Entry 9CQX (electron microscopy, 2.51 A resolution); this record covers chains A and D of the 4 polymer chains in the assembly.

Chain A:
Name: Nitrogenase molybdenum-iron protein alpha chain
Source organism: Azotobacter vinelandii
Notes: EC 1.18.6.1
UniProt: P07328 (NIFD_AZOVI); residues 1-492 here = UniProt positions 1-492
Sequence (492 residues; numbered 1 to 492; the number before each row is that of its first residue):
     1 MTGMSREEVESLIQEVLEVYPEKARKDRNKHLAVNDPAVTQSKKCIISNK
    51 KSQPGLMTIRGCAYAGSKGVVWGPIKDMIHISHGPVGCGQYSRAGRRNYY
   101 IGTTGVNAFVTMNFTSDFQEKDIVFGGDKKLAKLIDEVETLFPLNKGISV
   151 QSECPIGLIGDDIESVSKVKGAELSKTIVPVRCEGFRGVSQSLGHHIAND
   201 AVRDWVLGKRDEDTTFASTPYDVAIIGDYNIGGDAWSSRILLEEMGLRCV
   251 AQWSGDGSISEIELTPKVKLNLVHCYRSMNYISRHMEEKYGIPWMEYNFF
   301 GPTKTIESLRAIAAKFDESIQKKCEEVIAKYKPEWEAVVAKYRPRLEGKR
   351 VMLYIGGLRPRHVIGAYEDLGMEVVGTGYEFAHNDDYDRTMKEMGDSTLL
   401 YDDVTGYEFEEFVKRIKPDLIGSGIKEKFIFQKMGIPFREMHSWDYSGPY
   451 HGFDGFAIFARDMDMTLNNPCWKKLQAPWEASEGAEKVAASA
Unresolved in the structure: 1-3, 481-492
Ion coordination: fe(8)-S(7) cluster Fe: Cys62, Cys88, Cys154 (shared with 4 residues of chain B); Fe ion near Cys275 (its only coordinating residue here)
Small-molecule neighbours:
  - fe(8)-S(7) cluster (CLF): Cys62, Tyr64, Pro85, Gly87, Cys88, Tyr91, Glu153, Cys154, Gly185
  - 3-hydroxy-3-carboxy-adipic acid (HCA): Ala65, Gly95, Arg96, Gln191, Gly424, Ile425, Lys426, Glu440, His442
  - ICS (iron-sulfur-molybdenum cluster with interstitial carbon): Val70, Arg96, His195, Tyr229, Ile231, Cys275, Arg277, Ser278, Ile355, Gly356, Gly357, Leu358, Arg359, Pro360, Phe381, Met441, His442
Curated features (UniProtKB/Swiss-Prot):
  - binding site ([8Fe-7S] cluster): Cys62, Cys88, Cys154
  - binding site ([7Fe-Mo-9S-C-homocitryl] cluster): Cys275, His442

Chain D:
Name: Nitrogenase molybdenum-iron protein beta chain
Source organism: Azotobacter vinelandii
Notes: EC 1.18.6.1
UniProt: P07329 (NIFK_AZOVI); residue numbers follow UniProt; this construct covers 1-523
Sequence (523 residues; each row starts with the number of its first residue):
     1 MSQQVDKIKASYPLFLDQDYKDMLAKKRDGFEEKYPQDKIDEVFQWTTTK
    51 EYQELNFQREALTVNPAKACQPLGAVLCALGFEKTMPYVHGSQGCVAYFR
   101 SYFNRHFREPVSCVSDSMTEDAAVFGGQQNMKDGLQNCKATYKPDMIAVS
   151 TTCMAEVIGDDLNAFINNSKKEGFIPDEFPVPFAHTPSFVGSHVTGWDNM
   201 FEGIARYFTLKSMDDKVVGSNKKINIVPGFETYLGNFRVIKRMLSEMGVG
   251 YSLLSDPEEVLDTPADGQFRMYAGGTTQEEMKDAPNALNTVLLQPWHLEK
   301 TKKFVEGTWKHEVPKLNIPMGLDWTDEFLMKVSEISGQPIPASLTKERGR
   351 LVDMMTDSHTWLHGKRFALWGDPDFVMGLVKFLLELGCEPVHILCHNGNK
   401 RWKKAVDAILAASPYGKNATVYIGKDLWHLRSLVFTDKPDFMIGNSYGKF
   451 IQRDTLHKGKEFEVPLIRIGFPIFDRHHLHRSTTLGYEGAMQILTTLVNS
   501 ILERLDEETRGMQATDYNHDLVR
Unresolved in the structure: 1
Ion coordination: fe(8)-S(7) cluster Fe: Cys70, Cys95, Cys153, Ser188 (shared with 3 residues of chain C); Fe ion site 1: Arg108, Glu109 (shared with 2 residues of chain B); Fe ion site 2: Asp353, Asp357 (shared with 2 residues of chain B)
Small-molecule neighbours:
  - fe(8)-S(7) cluster (CLF): Cys70, Pro72, Ser92, Gly94, Cys95, Tyr98, Phe99, Thr152, Cys153, Ser188
  - 3-hydroxy-3-carboxy-adipic acid (HCA): Tyr98, Ser101, Arg105
Curated features (UniProtKB/Swiss-Prot):
  - binding site ([8Fe-7S] cluster): Cys70, Cys95, Cys153, Ser188

Chain A / chain D interface:
Pairs across the interface - 45 pairs, chain A then chain D:
  Arg93(A) with Leu521(D)
  Ala94(A) with Leu521(D), hydrophobic
  Arg97(A) with Asp520(D), salt bridge
  Tyr99(A) with Tyr517(D); Asn518(D), hydrogen bond; Asp520(D), hydrogen bond
  Tyr100(A) with Tyr517(D)
  Gly102(A) with Gln513(D)
  Thr103(A) with Met512(D); Gln513(D), hydrogen bond
  Thr104(A) with Met512(D)
  Phe429(A) with Asp357(D)
  Gln432(A) with Thr356(D); Asp357(D)
  Lys433(A) with Asp353(D), salt bridge
  Arg439(A) with Thr360(D)
  Tyr446(A) with Val522(D); Arg523(D)
  Met465(A) with Thr360(D); His363(D)
  Thr466(A) with His359(D), hydrogen bond
  Asn469(A) with His359(D); His363(D)
  Pro470(A) with Glu385(D); Tyr415(D)
  Cys471(A) with Thr356(D)
  Trp472(A) with Thr356(D)
  Lys474(A) with Leu322(D); Asp323(D), salt bridge; Arg348(D), hydrogen bond (backbone-side chain); Val352(D)
  Leu475(A) with Arg348(D); Val352(D), hydrophobic
  Gln476(A) with Arg348(D)
  Ala477(A) with Arg348(D)
  Pro478(A) with Asp326(D); Met330(D), hydrophobic; Arg348(D)
  Trp479(A) with Asp326(D); Met330(D), hydrophobic; Ile340(D), hydrophobic; Thr345(D), hydrogen bond; Arg348(D); Tyr487(D)
  Glu480(A) with Thr345(D)
Interface residues without a listed pair, chain A (31 interface residues in all): Ile101, Asn107, Trp236, Asp445, Asn468
Interface residues without a listed pair, chain D (32 interface residues in all): Leu329, Met355, Trp361, Leu384, Leu386, Gly387, Asp516

Overview:
The interface between chain A and chain D involves 31 residues on one side and 32 on the other; the contacts
include 6 hydrogen bonds and 3 salt bridges. Among the polar pairs are Arg97(A)-Asp520(D), Lys433(A)-Asp353(D)
and Lys474(A)-Asp323(D).
Here chain A is Nitrogenase molybdenum-iron protein alpha chain and chain D is Nitrogenase molybdenum-iron
protein beta chain, both from Azotobacter vinelandii. Entry 9CQX (Azotobacter vinelandii Oxidized MoFeP (C1
symmetry) obtained using the SPT Labtech chameleon) was determined by electron microscopy, deposited together
with 9CQM, 9CQN, 9CQO, 9CQP, 9CQQ, 9CQR and 12 further entries.
